Entry 2Z4O (X-ray diffraction, 1.60 A resolution); this record covers chains A and B.

# Chain A
Molecule: Protease
From: Human immunodeficiency virus 1
Notes: EC 3.4.23.16
UniProt: P03367 (POL_HV1BR); residues 1-99 here correspond to UniProt positions 501-599 (UniProt number = residue number + 500)
Sequence (99 residues; each row starts with the number of its first residue):
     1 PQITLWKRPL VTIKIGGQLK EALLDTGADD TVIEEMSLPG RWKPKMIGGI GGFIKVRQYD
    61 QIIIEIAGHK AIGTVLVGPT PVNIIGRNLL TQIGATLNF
Construct notes: engineered mutation Lys7 (Gln507 in P03367), Ile33 (Leu533 in P03367), Ile63 (Leu563 in P03367), Ala67 (Cys567 in P03367), Ala95 (Cys595 in P03367)
Bound ions: Na+ near Asp60 (its only coordinating residue here)
Residues lining bound ligands: rl-98065 (065; (3r,3as,6ar)-hexahydrofuro[2,3-b]furan-3-yl(2S,3R)-3-hydroxy-4-(N-isobutylbenzo[d][1,3]dioxole-5-sulfonamido)-1-phenylbutan-2-ylcarbamate): Arg8, Leu23, Asp25, Gly27, Ala28, Asp29, Asp30, Val32, Ile47, Gly48, Gly49, Ile50, Pro81, Val82, Ile84
UniProt features mapped onto this chain:
  - region (Dimerization of protease): Pro1 to Leu5, Gly49 to Lys55, Asn88 to Gly94, Thr96 to Phe99
  - active site: Asp25 (For protease activity)
  - site: Phe99 (Cleavage)
Reported in the primary citation:
  - catalytic residues: Asp25
  - binding site for rl-98065: Leu23, Asp25, Gly27, Ala28, Asp29, Asp30, Val32, Gly48, Gly49, Ile50, Pro81, Val82, Ile84

# Chain B
Molecule: Protease
From: Human immunodeficiency virus 1
Notes: EC 3.4.23.16
UniProt: P03367 (POL_HV1BR); residues 101-199 here correspond to UniProt positions 501-599 (UniProt number = residue number + 400)
Sequence (99 residues; each row starts with the number of its first residue):
   101 PQITLWKRPL VTIKIGGQLK EALLDTGADD TVIEEMSLPG RWKPKMIGGI GGFIKVRQYD
   161 QIIIEIAGHK AIGTVLVGPT PVNIIGRNLL TQIGATLNF
Construct notes: engineered mutation Lys107 (Gln507 in P03367), Ile133 (Leu533 in P03367), Ile163 (Leu563 in P03367), Ala167 (Cys567 in P03367), Ala195 (Cys595 in P03367)
Residues lining bound ligands: rl-98065 (065; (3r,3as,6ar)-hexahydrofuro[2,3-b]furan-3-yl(2S,3R)-3-hydroxy-4-(N-isobutylbenzo[d][1,3]dioxole-5-sulfonamido)-1-phenylbutan-2-ylcarbamate): Arg108, Leu123, Asp125, Gly127, Ala128, Asp129, Asp130, Val132, Ile147, Gly148, Gly149, Ile150, Pro181, Val182, Ile184
UniProt features mapped onto this chain:
  - region (Dimerization of protease): Pro101 to Leu105, Gly149 to Lys155, Asn188 to Gly194, Thr196 to Phe199
  - active site: Asp125 (For protease activity)
  - site: Phe199 (Cleavage)

# Chain A / chain B interface
Pairs across the interface (103):
  Pro1(A) with Leu197(B); Asn198(B); Phe199(B), hydrogen bond (backbone-backbone)
  Gln2(A) with Thr196(B); Leu197(B); Asn198(B), hydrogen bond
  Ile3(A) with Thr196(B); Leu197(B), hydrogen bond (backbone-backbone); Phe199(B), hydrophobic
  Leu5(A) with Thr126(B); Arg187(B), hydrogen bond (backbone-side chain); Leu190(B), hydrophobic; Thr191(B); Ala195(B)
  Trp6(A) with Arg187(B), hydrogen bond (backbone-side chain); Thr191(B)
  Lys7(A) with Arg187(B)
  Arg8(A) with Asp129(B), salt bridge; Arg187(B)
  Pro9(A) with Thr126(B); Arg187(B)
  Leu23(A) with Gly127(B)
  Leu24(A) with Thr126(B), hydrogen bond (backbone-side chain); Leu197(B), hydrophobic
  Asp25(A) with Asp125(B); Thr126(B); Gly127(B), hydrogen bond (side chain-backbone)
  Thr26(A) with Leu105(B); Pro109(B); Leu124(B), hydrogen bond (side chain-backbone); Asp125(B); Thr126(B), hydrogen bond (side chain-backbone); Leu197(B)
  Gly27(A) with Leu123(B); Asp125(B), hydrogen bond (backbone-side chain)
  Asp29(A) with Arg108(B), salt bridge
  Ile47(A) with Ile150(B), hydrophobic
  Gly49(A) with Ile150(B); Pro181(B)
  Ile50(A) with Ile147(B), hydrophobic; Gly149(B); Ile150(B); Gly151(B), hydrogen bond (backbone-backbone); Gly152(B); Ile154(B), hydrophobic; Pro179(B); Thr180(B); Pro181(B); Ile184(B), hydrophobic
  Gly51(A) with Ile150(B), hydrogen bond (backbone-backbone); Gly151(B); Gly152(B); Ile154(B)
  Gly52(A) with Ile150(B); Gly151(B)
  Ile54(A) with Ile150(B); Gly151(B)
  Ala67(A) with Phe199(B), hydrophobic
  His69(A) with Phe199(B)
  Thr80(A) with Ile150(B)
  Pro81(A) with Gly149(B); Ile150(B)
  Arg87(A) with Leu105(B), hydrogen bond (side chain-backbone); Trp106(B), hydrogen bond (side chain-backbone); Lys107(B); Arg108(B); Pro109(B)
  Leu90(A) with Leu105(B), hydrophobic
  Thr91(A) with Leu105(B); Trp106(B)
  Gln92(A) with Trp106(B)
  Ile93(A) with Phe199(B)
  Gly94(A) with Asn198(B); Phe199(B)
  Ala95(A) with Leu105(B); Asn198(B); Phe199(B), hydrophobic
  Thr96(A) with Gln102(B); Ile103(B); Thr104(B); Thr196(B); Leu197(B); Asn198(B), hydrogen bond (backbone-backbone)
  Leu97(A) with Pro101(B); Gln102(B); Ile103(B), hydrogen bond (backbone-backbone); Leu124(B), hydrophobic; Thr126(B); Thr196(B)
  Asn98(A) with Pro101(B); Gln102(B), hydrogen bond; Gly194(B); Ala195(B); Thr196(B), hydrogen bond (backbone-backbone); Asn198(B)
  Phe99(A) with Pro101(B), hydrogen bond (backbone-backbone); Ile103(B), hydrophobic; Leu124(B), hydrophobic; Ala167(B), hydrophobic; His169(B); Ile193(B); Gly194(B); Ala195(B), hydrophobic
Interface residues without a listed pair, chain A (41 interface residues in all): Thr4, Val32, Gly48, Phe53, Pro79, Ile84
Interface residues without a listed pair, chain B (38 interface residues in all): Val132

# Overview
41 residues of chain A and 38 residues of chain B are in contact, with 19 hydrogen bonds and 2 salt bridges.
Among the polar pairs are Arg8(A)-Asp129(B), Asp29(A)-Arg108(B) and Gln2(A)-Asn198(B). From the paper: the
catalytic residue Asp25(A); a binding site for rl-98065 at Leu23(A), Asp25(A) and Gly27(A) among others.
Both chains are Protease (Human immunodeficiency virus 1). Entry 2Z4O (Wild Type HIV-1 Protease with potent
Antiviral inhibitor GRL-98065) was determined by X-ray diffraction, deposited together with 2QCI, 2QD6, 2QD7
and 2QD8.
